6S91 - chains I and V of the 35 polymer chains in the assembly; structure by electron microscopy, 2.68 A resolution.

# Chain I
Protein: CRISPR-associated RAMP protein, Cmr6 family
From: Sulfolobus islandicus (strain REY15A)
UniProt: F0NDX3 (F0NDX3_SULIR); residues 1-283 here = UniProt positions 1-283
Amino-acid sequence (296 residues; each row starts with the number of its first residue):
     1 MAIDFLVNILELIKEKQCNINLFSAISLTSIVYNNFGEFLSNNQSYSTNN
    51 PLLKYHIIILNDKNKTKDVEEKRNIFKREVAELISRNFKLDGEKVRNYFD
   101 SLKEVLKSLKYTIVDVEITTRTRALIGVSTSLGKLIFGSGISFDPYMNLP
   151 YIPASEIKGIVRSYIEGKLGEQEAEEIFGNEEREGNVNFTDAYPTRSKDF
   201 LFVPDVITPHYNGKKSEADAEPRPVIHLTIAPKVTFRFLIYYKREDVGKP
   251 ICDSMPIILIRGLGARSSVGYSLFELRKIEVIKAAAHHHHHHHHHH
Disordered / not traced: 1, 286-296
Differences from the reference sequence: expression tag (284-296)

# Chain V
Molecule: crRNA
From: Sulfolobus islandicus REY15A
Sequence (51 nucleotides; each row starts with the number of its first residue):
     1 AUUGAAAGUUCAAAGCUUAGAUACCCUGGAGGGAAACCAGACUUAACACC
    51 A
Disordered / not traced: 49-51
Differences from the reference sequence: conflict A1 (C2068518 in 323473489), U3 (G2068520 in 323473489)

# Chain I / chain V interface
Pairs across the interface (51; chain I residue first):
  Ile126(I) - A34(V)  phosphate contact
  Gly127(I) - G33(V)  sugar contact
  Gly127(I) - A34(V)  hydrogen bond to the phosphate
  Val128(I) - G33(V)  sugar contact
  Val128(I) - A34(V)  phosphate contact
  Ser129(I) - G33(V)  hydrogen bond to the sugar
  Ser129(I) - A34(V)  hydrogen bond to the base
  Ser155(I) - G32(V)  sugar contact
  Ser155(I) - G33(V)  hydrogen bond to the phosphate
  Glu156(I) - G32(V)  phosphate contact
  Glu156(I) - G33(V)  hydrogen bond to the phosphate
  Glu156(I) - A34(V)  phosphate contact
  Lys158(I) - G31(V)  salt bridge to the phosphate
  Gly159(I) - G32(V)  sugar contact
  Ile160(I) - G32(V)  base contact
  Arg162(I) - A30(V)  hydrogen bond to the phosphate
  Arg162(I) - G31(V)  salt bridge to the phosphate
  Phe178(I) - A30(V)  sugar contact
  Phe178(I) - G31(V)  phosphate contact
  Gly179(I) - A30(V)  sugar contact
  Asn180(I) - G29(V)  hydrogen bond to the sugar
  Asn180(I) - A30(V)  sugar contact
  Glu181(I) - G29(V)  base contact
  Glu181(I) - A30(V)  sugar contact
  Arg183(I) - G29(V)  hydrogen bond to the sugar
  Arg183(I) - A30(V)  sugar contact
  Glu184(I) - G29(V)  phosphate contact
  Glu184(I) - A30(V)  phosphate contact
  Gly185(I) - G29(V)  phosphate contact
  Gly185(I) - A30(V)  hydrogen bond to the phosphate
  Ile207(I) - A39(V)  phosphate contact
  Thr208(I) - C38(V)  sugar contact
  Thr208(I) - A39(V)  hydrogen bond to the sugar
  Pro209(I) - C37(V)  base contact
  Pro209(I) - C38(V)  phosphate contact
  His210(I) - C38(V)  stacking on the base
  His210(I) - G40(V)  sugar contact
  Tyr211(I) - C38(V)  hydrogen bond to the phosphate
  Asn212(I) - A36(V)  hydrogen bond to the sugar
  Asn212(I) - C37(V)  sugar contact
  Asn212(I) - C38(V)  phosphate contact
  Pro222(I) - G40(V)  base contact
  Pro224(I) - A39(V)  base contact
  Gly264(I) - G32(V)  hydrogen bond to the base
  Gly264(I) - A34(V)  sugar contact
  Gly264(I) - A35(V)  phosphate contact
  Ala265(I) - A34(V)  phosphate contact
  Ala265(I) - A35(V)  phosphate contact
  Arg266(I) - A35(V)  hydrogen bond to the phosphate
  Arg266(I) - C37(V)  base contact
  Ser268(I) - A36(V)  hydrogen bond to the phosphate
Also at the interface, not in a pair above, chain I (36 interface residues in all): Thr130, Pro153, Ser163, Glu182, Val206, Ser267, Val269

# In short
36 residues of chain I face 12 of chain V across their interface; the contacts include 15 hydrogen bonds, 2
salt bridges and 1 aromatic stacking contact. Polar contacts include Ser129(I)-A34(V), Gly264(I)-G32(V) and
Ser129(I)-G33(V).
Chain I is CRISPR-associated RAMP protein, Cmr6 family (Sulfolobus islandicus (strain REY15A)) and chain V is
crRNA (Sulfolobus islandicus REY15A); the structure, Cryo-EM structure of the Type III-B Cmr-beta bound to
cognate target RNA and AMPPnP, state 2, was determined by electron microscopy together with 6S6B, 6S8B, 6S8E,
6SH8, 6SHB and 6SIC from the same study.
